Entry 3BKL (X-ray diffraction, 2.18 A resolution); this record covers chain A.

# Chain A
Protein: Angiotensin-converting enzyme, somatic isoform
Source organism: Homo sapiens
Notes: EC 3.4.15.1; fragment: Peptidase M2 2 domain
UniProtKB: P12821 (ACE_HUMAN); residues 37-627 here correspond to UniProt positions 642-1232 (UniProt number = residue number + 605)
Amino-acid sequence (591 residues; each row starts with the number of its first residue):
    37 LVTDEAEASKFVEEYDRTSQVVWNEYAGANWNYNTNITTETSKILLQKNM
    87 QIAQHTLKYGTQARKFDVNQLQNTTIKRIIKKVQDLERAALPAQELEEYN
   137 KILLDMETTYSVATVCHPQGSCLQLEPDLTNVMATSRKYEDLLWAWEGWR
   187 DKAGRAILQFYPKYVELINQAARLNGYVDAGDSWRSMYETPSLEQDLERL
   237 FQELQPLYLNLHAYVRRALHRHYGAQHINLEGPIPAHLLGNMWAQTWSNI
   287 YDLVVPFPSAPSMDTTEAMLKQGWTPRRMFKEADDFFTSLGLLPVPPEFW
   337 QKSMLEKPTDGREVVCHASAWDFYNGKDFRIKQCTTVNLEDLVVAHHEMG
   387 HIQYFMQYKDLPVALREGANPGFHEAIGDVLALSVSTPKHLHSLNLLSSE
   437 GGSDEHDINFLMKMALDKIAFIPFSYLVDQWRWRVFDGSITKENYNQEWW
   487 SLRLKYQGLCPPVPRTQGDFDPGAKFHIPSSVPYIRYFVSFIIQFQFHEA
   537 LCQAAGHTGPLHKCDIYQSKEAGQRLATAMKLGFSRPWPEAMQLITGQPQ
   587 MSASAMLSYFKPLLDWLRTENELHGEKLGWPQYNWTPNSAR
Unresolved in the structure: 37-39, 297, 435-436, 625-627
Sequence notes: engineered mutation G64 (Glu669 in P12821), Q90 (Asn695 in P12821), Q155 (Asn760 in P12821), Q337 (Asn942 in P12821), Q586 (Asn1191 in P12821)
Disulfides: C152-C158, C352-C370, C538-C550
Covalently attached groups: N-acetylglucosamine (NAG) linked to N72; glycan linked to N109
Ion coordination: Zn2+: H383, H387, E411 (together with KAW)
Ligand contacts:
  - KAW (N-{(5S)-4,4-dihydroxy-6-phenyl-5-[(phenylcarbonyl)amino]hexanoyl}-L-tryptophan): Q281, T282, H353, A354, S355, A356, V379, H383, E384, H387, F391, H410, E411, D415, F457, K511, F512, H513, V518, Y520, Y523, F527
  - N-acetylglucosamine (NAG; 2-acetamido-2-deoxy-beta-D-glucopyranose): D52, Q56, K395, D396, L397, P398, R402
Swiss-Prot annotation at these positions:
  - active site: E384 (Proton acceptor 2), H513 (Proton donor 2)
  - binding site (chloride): R186, Y224, W485, R489, R522
  - binding site (Zn(2+)): H383, H387, E411
  - site: R561, L562 (Cleavage), N620 (Not glycosylated), R627 (Cleavage)
  - glycosylation (N-linked (GlcNAc...) asparagine): N72, N109 (complex)

# Overview
Bound to chain A: N-acetylglucosamine and compound KAW. Covalently linked N-acetylglucosamine: at N72. The
Zn2+ site is built by H383, H387 and E411. Curated annotation (UniProt) lists active-site residues E384 and
H513, 5 chloride-binding residues and 3 Zn2+-binding residues.
Chain A is Angiotensin-converting enzyme, somatic isoform (Homo sapiens); the structure, Testis ACE co-crystal
structure with ketone ACE inhibitor kAW, was determined by X-ray diffraction together with 3BKK from the same
study.
